Entry 8WIC (electron microscopy, 3.50 A resolution); this record covers chains 7 and A of the 29 polymer chains in the assembly.

== Chain 7 ==
Protein: 50S ribosomal protein L34
Organism: Mycolicibacterium smegmatis MC2 155
Reference sequence: A0R7K0 (RL34_MYCS2); numbering as in UniProt (aligned over 1-47)
Chain sequence (47 residues; row label = number of the first residue in the row):
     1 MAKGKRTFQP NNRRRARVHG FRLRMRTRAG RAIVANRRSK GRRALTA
Unresolved in the structure: 1

== Chain A ==
Molecule: 23S rRNA
Organism: Mycolicibacterium smegmatis MC2 155
Sequence (3119 nucleotides; row label = number of the first residue in the row):
     2 AAGUGUUUAA GGGCGCAUGG UGGAUGCCUU GGCACUGGGA GCCGAUGAAG GACGUAGGAG
    62 GCUGCGAUAA GCCUCGGGGA GCUGUCAACC GAGCGUUGAU CCGAGGAUGU CCGAAUGGGG
   122 AAACCCGGCA CGAGUGAUGU CGUGUCACCA GGCGCUGAAU AUAUAGGCGU CUGGGGGGAA
   182 CGCGGGGAAG UGAAACAUCU CAGUACCCGU AGGAAGAGAA AACAAAAUGU GAUUCCGUGA
   242 GUAGUGGCGA GCGAAAGCGG AGGAUGGCUA AACCGUAUGC AUGUGAUACC GGGUAGGGGU
   302 UGUGUGUGCG GGGUUGUGGG ACCUAUCUUU CCGGCUCUAC CUGGCUGGAG GGCAGUGAGA
   362 AAAUGUUGUG GUUAGCGGAA AUGGCUUGGG AUGGCCUGCC GUAGACGGUG AGAGCCCGGU
   422 ACGUGAAAAC CCGACGUCUG UCUUGAUGGU GUUCCCGAGU AGCAGCGGGC CCGUGGAAUC
   482 UGCUGUGAAU CUGCCGGGAC CACCCGGUAA GCCUGAAUAC UUCCCAGUGA CCGAUAGCGG
   542 AUUAGUACCG UGAGGGAAUG GUGAAAAGUA CCCCGGGAGG GGAGUGAAAG AGUACCUGAA
   602 ACCGUGCGCU UACAAUCCGU CAGAGCCCUC GACGUGUCGU GGGGUGAUGG CGUGCCUUUU
   662 GAAGAAUGAG CCUGCGAGUC AGGGACAUGU CGCGAGGUUA ACCCGGGUGG GGUAGCCGCA
   722 GCGAAAGCGA GUCUGAAUAG GGCGUAUCCA CACAAGAGUG UGUGGUGUAG UGGUGUGUUC
   782 UGGACCCGAA GCGGAGUGAU CUACCCAUGG CCAGGGUGAA GCGCGGGUAA GACCGCGUGG
   842 AGGCCCGAAC CCACUUAGGU UGAAGACUGA GGGGAUGAGC UGUGGGUAGG GGUGAAAGGC
   902 CAAUCAAACU CCGUGAUAGC UGGUUCUCCC CGAAAUGCAU UUAGGUGCAG CGUCGCAUGU
   962 UUCUUGCCGG AGGUAGAGCU ACUGGAUGGC CGAUGGGCCC CACAGGGUUA CUGACGUCAG
  1022 CCAAACUCCG AAUGCCGGUA AGUCCAAGAG UGCGGCAGUG AGACGGCGGG GGAUAAGCUC
  1082 CGUGCGUCGA GAGGGAAACA GCCCAGAUCG CCGGCUAAGG CCCCUAAGCG UGUGCUAAGU
  1142 GGAAAAGGAU GUGCAGUCGC GAAGACAACC AGGAGGUUGG CUUAGAAGCA GCCACCCUUG
  1202 AAAGAGUGCG UAAUAGCUCA CUGGUCAAGU GAUUGUGCGC CGAUAAUGUA GCGGGGCUCA
  1262 AGCACACCGC CGAAGCCGCG GCAGCCAACG UGUUGGCUGG GUAGGGGAGC GUCCUGCAUC
  1322 CGGUGAAGCC GCCGAGUGAU CGAGUGGUGG AGGGUGUGGG AGUGAGAAUG CAGGCAUGAG
  1382 UAGCGAUUAG GCAAGUGAGA ACCUUGCCCG CCGAAAGACC AAGGGUUCCU GGGCCAGGCC
  1442 AGUCCGCCCA GGGUGAGUCG GGACCUAAGG CGAGGCCGAC AGGCGUAGUC GAUGGACAAC
  1502 GGGUUGAUAU UCCCGUACCC GUGUAUGUGC GUCCAUGAUG AAUCAGCGGU ACUAACCAUC
  1562 CAAAACCACC GUGACCGCAC CUUUCGGGGU GUGGCGUUGG UGGGGCUGCA UGGGACCUUC
  1622 GUUGGUAGUA GUCAAGCGAU GGGGUGACGC AGGAAGGUAG CCGUACCGGU CAGUGGUAAU
  1682 ACCGGGGUAA GCCUGUAGGG AGUCAGAUAG GUAAAUCCGU CUGGCAUAUA UCCUGAGAGG
  1742 UGAUGCAUAG CCGAGUGAGG CGAAUUCGGU GAUCCUAUGC UGCCGAGAAA AGCCUCUAGC
  1802 GAGGACAUAC ACGGCCCGUA CCCCAAACCA ACACAGGUGG UCAGGUAGAG AAUACUAAGG
  1862 CGUACGAGUG AACUAUGGUU AAGGAACUCG GCAAAAUGCC CCCGUAACUU CGGGAGAAGG
  1922 GGGACCCACA UGGCGUGUAA GCCUUUACGG CCCAAGCGUG AGUGGGUGGC ACAAACCAGU
  1982 GAGAAGCGAC UGUUUACUAA AAACACAGGU CCGUGCGAAG UCGCAAGACG AUGUAUACGG
  2042 ACUGACGCCU GCCCGGUGCU GGAAGGUUAA GAGGACCCGU UAACUCCCUU UGGGGGUGAA
  2102 GCGGAGAAUU UAAGCCCCAG UAAACGGCGG UGGUAACUAU AACCAUCCUA AGGUAGCGAA
  2162 AUUCCUUGUC GGGUAAGUUC CGACCUGCAC GAAUGGCGUA ACGACUUCUC AACUGUCUCA
  2222 ACCAUAGACU CGGCGAAAUU GCACUACGAG UAAAGAUGCU CGUUACGCGC GGCAGGACGA
  2282 AAAGACCCCG GGACCUUCAC UACAACUUGG UAUUGGUGCU CGAUACGGUU UGUGUAGGAU
  2342 AGGUGGGAGA CUGUGAAGCU CACACGCCAG UGUGGGUGGA GUCGUUGUUG AAAUACCACU
  2402 CUGAUCGUAU UGGGCCUCUA ACCUCGGACC GUAUAUCCGG UUCAGGGACA GUGCCUGGUG
  2462 GGUAGUUUAA CUGGGGCGGU UGCCUCCUAA AAUGUAACGG AGGCGCCCAA AGGUUCCCUC
  2522 AACCUGGACG GCAAUCAGGU GUUGAGUGUA AGUGCACAAG GGAGCUUGAC UGCGAGACGG
  2582 ACAUGUCGAG CAGGGACGAA AGUCGGGACU AGUGAUCCGG CACCUCUGAG UGGAAGGGGU
  2642 GUCGCUCAAC GGAUAAAAGG UACCCCGGGG AUAACAGGCU GAUCUUCCCC AAGAGUCCAU
  2702 AUCGACGGGA UGGUUUGGCA CCUCGAUGUC GGCUCGUCGC AUCCUGGGGC UGGAGCAGGU
  2762 CCCAAGGGUU GGGCUGUUCG CCCAUUAAAG CGGCACGCGA GCUGGGUUUA GAACGUCGUG
  2822 AGACAGUUCG GUCUCUAUCC GCCGCGCGCG UCAGAAGCUU GAGGAAACCU GUCCCUAGUA
  2882 CGAGAGGACC GGGACGGACG AACCUCUGGU AUACCAGUUG UCCCACCAGG GGCACGGCUG
  2942 GAUAGCCACG UUCGGACAGG AUAACCGCUG AAAGCAUCUA AGCGGGAAAC CUCUUCCAAG
  3002 ACCAGGCUUC UCACCCUCUA GGAGGGAUAA GGCCCCCCGC AGACCACGGG AUUGAUAGAC
  3062 CAGACCUGGA AGCCUAGUAA UAGGUGCAGG GAACUGGCAC UAACCGGCCG AAAACUUAC
Unresolved in the structure: 1171-1220, 1562-1605, 2697-2699

== Interface between chain 7 and chain A ==
Contacting residue pairs (85; chain 7 residue first):
  Ala2(7) with A854(A), base contact; U869(A), phosphate contact; G1837(A), phosphate contact; G1838(A), sugar contact
  Lys3(7) with U803(A), salt bridge to the phosphate; C868(A), phosphate contact
  Gly4(7) with G1837(A), hydrogen bond to the base; G1838(A), sugar contact
  Lys5(7) with C802(A), salt bridge to the phosphate; U803(A), salt bridge to the phosphate
  Arg6(7) with C802(A), sugar contact; A867(A), salt bridge to the phosphate; A904(A), base contact; C1830(A), sugar contact; A1831(A), hydrogen bond to the sugar
  Thr7(7) with U801(A), hydrogen bond to the sugar; C802(A), sugar contact; A903(A), base contact
  Phe8(7) with U552(A), sugar contact; U801(A), sugar contact; C1830(A), hydrogen bond to the sugar
  Gln9(7) with U801(A), hydrogen bond to the sugar; C802(A), phosphate contact; C1830(A), sugar contact
  Pro10(7) with A1423(A), sugar contact; G1424(A), sugar contact; C1830(A), sugar contact
  Asn11(7) with U801(A), base contact; G885(A), hydrogen bond to the phosphate; A1423(A), phosphate contact; G1424(A), phosphate contact
  Asn12(7) with G1424(A), hydrogen bond to the phosphate; G1425(A), hydrogen bond to the phosphate
  Arg13(7) with A122(A), base contact; G885(A), hydrogen bond to the phosphate; G1492(A), hydrogen bond to the phosphate; A1493(A), salt bridge to the phosphate
  Arg14(7) with U801(A), salt bridge to the phosphate; G885(A), salt bridge to the phosphate; G886(A), salt bridge to the phosphate
  Arg15(7) with U552(A), phosphate contact; G553(A), salt bridge to the phosphate; U801(A), base contact
  Ala16(7) with A122(A), sugar contact; A123(A), phosphate contact
  Arg17(7) with G886(A), salt bridge to the phosphate
  Val18(7) with G799(A), phosphate contact
  His19(7) with U552(A), hydrogen bond to the sugar; G553(A), sugar contact; G799(A), salt bridge to the phosphate
  Gly20(7) with A123(A), phosphate contact
  Phe21(7) with G114(A), sugar contact; A123(A), stacking on the base
  Arg22(7) with G121(A), hydrogen bond to the base; A122(A), salt bridge to the phosphate; A123(A), hydrogen bond to the phosphate
  Arg24(7) with G553(A), sugar contact; U798(A), hydrogen bond to the phosphate; G799(A), salt bridge to the phosphate
  Met25(7) with A115(A), phosphate contact
  Arg26(7) with C1472(A), sugar contact
  Arg28(7) with C209(A), salt bridge to the phosphate; G210(A), salt bridge to the phosphate; A1482(A), hydrogen bond to the phosphate; G1483(A), salt bridge to the phosphate
  Ala29(7) with G797(A), phosphate contact
  Ile33(7) with G797(A), sugar contact; U798(A), sugar contact
  Ala35(7) with G179(A), phosphate contact
  Asn36(7) with G555(A), hydrogen bond to the phosphate
  Arg37(7) with A554(A), salt bridge to the phosphate; G555(A), salt bridge to the phosphate
  Arg38(7) with A50(A), base contact; G51(A), sugar contact
  Lys40(7) with G546(A), base contact; G556(A), salt bridge to the phosphate; G557(A), hydrogen bond to the base
  Gly41(7) with G546(A), sugar contact
  Arg42(7) with G546(A), sugar contact; U547(A), salt bridge to the phosphate; G555(A), hydrogen bond to the base; G556(A), hydrogen bond to the base; G557(A), hydrogen bond to the base
  Arg43(7) with U547(A), hydrogen bond to the phosphate
  Thr46(7) with A123(A), base contact
Interface residues without a listed pair, chain 7 (39 interface residues in all): Leu23, Arg31, Leu45
Interface residues without a listed pair, chain A (51 interface residues in all): A548, A800, C853, G883, G887, G1471, C1829

== Overview ==
Chain 7 and chain A form an interface of 39 and 51 residues respectively, with 21 hydrogen bonds, 20 salt
bridges and 1 aromatic stacking contact. Among the polar pairs are Gly4(7)-G1837(A), Arg22(7)-G121(A) and
Lys40(7)-G557(A).
Here chain 7 is 50S ribosomal protein L34 and chain A is 23S rRNA, both from Mycolicibacterium smegmatis MC2
155. Entry 8WIC (Cryo- EM structure of Mycobacterium smegmatis 50S ribosomal subunit (body 1) of 70S ribosome,
E- tRNA ...) was determined by electron microscopy together with 8WHX, 8WHY, 8WI7, 8WI8, 8WI9, 8WIB, 8WID and
8WIF from the same study.
